Entry 9DML (electron microscopy, 2.24 A resolution); this record covers chains B and C of the 9 polymer chains in the assembly.

Chain B:
Name: Fab2 heavy chain
Organism: Homo sapiens
Sequence (273 residues; each row starts with the number of its first residue):
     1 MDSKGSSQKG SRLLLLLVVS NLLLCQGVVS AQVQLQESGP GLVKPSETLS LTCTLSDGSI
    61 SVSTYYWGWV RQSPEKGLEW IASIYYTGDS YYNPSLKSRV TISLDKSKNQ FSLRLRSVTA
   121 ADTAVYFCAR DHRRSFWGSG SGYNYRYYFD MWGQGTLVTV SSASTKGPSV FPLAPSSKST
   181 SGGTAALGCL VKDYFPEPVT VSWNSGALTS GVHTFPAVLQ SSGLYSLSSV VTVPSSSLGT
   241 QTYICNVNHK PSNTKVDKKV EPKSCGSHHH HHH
Disordered / not traced: 1-32, 177-182, 263-273
Disulfide bonds: Cys53-Cys128, Cys189-Cys245

Chain C:
Name: Fab2 light chain
Organism: Homo sapiens
Sequence (234 residues; numbered 1 to 234; the number before each row is that of its first residue):
     1 MGWSCIILFL VATATGVHSD IQMTQSPSLL PASVGERVTI TCQASQDINN YLNWYQQKPG
    61 KAPKLLIYDA SKLETGVPSR FSGSGSGTDF NLTISSLQPE DFATYYCHQY GNLPVHTFGQ
   121 GTKVEIKRTV AAPSVFIFPP SDEQLKSGTA SVVCLLNNFY PREAKVQWKV DNALQSGNSQ
   181 ESVTEQDSKD STYSLSSTLT LSKADYEKHK VYACEVTHQG LSSPVTKSFN RGEC
Disordered / not traced: 1-19, 232-234
Disulfide bonds: Cys42-Cys107
Covalently attached groups: N-acetylglucosamine (NAG) linked to Asn91

Chain B / chain C interface:
Pairs across the interface (77):
  Tyr66(B) - Pro114(C)  hydrophobic
  Val70(B) - Phe118(C)  hydrophobic
  Gln72(B) - Gln57(C)  hydrogen bond
  Gln72(B) - Tyr106(C)  hydrogen bond
  Leu78(B) - Pro63(C)  hydrophobic
  Leu78(B) - Tyr106(C)  hydrophobic
  Leu78(B) - Phe118(C)
  Trp80(B) - Pro114(C)
  Trp80(B) - Val115(C)  hydrophobic
  Trp80(B) - His116(C)
  Trp80(B) - Phe118(C)  hydrophobic
  Tyr91(B) - Leu113(C)  hydrophobic
  Tyr91(B) - Pro114(C)  hydrophobic
  Phe127(B) - Ala62(C)  hydrophobic
  Asp131(B) - Pro114(C)
  Asp131(B) - His116(C)  salt bridge
  Arg134(B) - Tyr68(C)
  Arg134(B) - Asp69(C)  salt bridge
  Arg134(B) - Tyr110(C)
  Asn144(B) - Tyr51(C)
  Asn144(B) - Asn112(C)
  Tyr145(B) - Tyr51(C)
  Tyr145(B) - Gly111(C)
  Tyr145(B) - Asn112(C)  hydrogen bond (backbone-side chain)
  Arg146(B) - Asn50(C)  hydrogen bond
  Arg146(B) - Tyr51(C)
  Arg146(B) - Asp69(C)  salt bridge
  Arg146(B) - Tyr110(C)  hydrogen bond
  Tyr147(B) - Asn53(C)  hydrogen bond (backbone-side chain)
  Tyr147(B) - Tyr110(C)
  Tyr147(B) - Gly111(C)
  Tyr147(B) - Asn112(C)  hydrogen bond (side chain-backbone)
  Tyr147(B) - Leu113(C)
  Tyr147(B) - Pro114(C)
  Tyr147(B) - His116(C)
  Tyr148(B) - Asn53(C)
  Tyr148(B) - Tyr55(C)
  Tyr148(B) - Leu65(C)  hydrophobic
  Tyr148(B) - Tyr68(C)  hydrophobic
  Phe149(B) - Tyr55(C)  hydrogen bond (backbone-side chain)
  Phe149(B) - His108(C)
  Phe149(B) - His116(C)
  Phe149(B) - Phe118(C)  hydrophobic
  Trp152(B) - Ala62(C)  hydrophobic
  Trp152(B) - Pro63(C)  hydrogen bond (side chain-backbone)
  Gly153(B) - Ala62(C)
  Phe171(B) - Ser141(C)
  Phe171(B) - Gln144(C)
  Pro172(B) - Ser141(C)
  Pro172(B) - Glu143(C)
  Leu173(B) - Phe138(C)
  Leu173(B) - Pro139(C)
  Leu173(B) - Val153(C)  hydrophobic
  Ala174(B) - Phe138(C)
  Pro175(B) - Phe138(C)  hydrophobic
  Thr184(B) - Phe136(C)
  Ala186(B) - Phe136(C)  hydrophobic
  Ala186(B) - Phe138(C)
  Leu187(B) - Phe138(C)  hydrophobic
  Leu190(B) - Gln144(C)
  Leu190(B) - Ser151(C)
  His213(B) - Asn157(C)
  His213(B) - Asn158(C)
  His213(B) - Ser194(C)
  Phe215(B) - Leu155(C)  hydrophobic
  Phe215(B) - Ser182(C)
  Phe215(B) - Ser194(C)
  Phe215(B) - Leu195(C)
  Phe215(B) - Ser196(C)
  Pro216(B) - Ser182(C)  hydrogen bond (backbone-side chain)
  Pro216(B) - Val183(C)
  Val218(B) - Gln180(C)
  Val218(B) - Ser182(C)
  Leu219(B) - Gln180(C)
  Gln220(B) - Gln180(C)
  Val230(B) - Leu155(C)  hydrophobic
  Thr232(B) - Asn157(C)
Also at the interface, not in a pair above, chain B (40 interface residues in all): Gly77, Glu79, Ser83, Lys192, Thr214, Ser228
Also at the interface, not in a pair above, chain C (43 interface residues in all): Lys61, Ser147, Thr149, Glu181, Thr184, Thr200

Overview:
The interface between chain B and chain C involves 40 residues on one side and 43 on the other, with 10
hydrogen bonds and 3 salt bridges. Polar contacts include Asp131(B)-His116(C), Arg134(B)-Asp69(C) and
Arg146(B)-Asp69(C). Covalently linked N-acetylglucosamine: at Asn91(C).
Chain B is Fab2 heavy chain and chain C is Fab2 light chain, both from Homo sapiens; the structure, Human
muscle nAChR with fab2-bound, was determined by electron microscopy, deposited together with 9DMG, 9DMH, 9DMJ,
9DMK, 9DMQ, 9DMS and 9DMT.
